7LUV - chains C and E of the 6 polymer chains in the assembly; structure by electron microscopy, 3.70 A resolution.

# Chain C
Protein: THO complex subunit 2
Organism: Saccharomyces cerevisiae
Reference sequence: P53552 (THO2_YEAST); the author numbering skips numbers that UniProt does not, so the offset changes along the chain: 1-913 = UniProt 1-913; 6941-6951 = UniProt 914-924; 6991-7012 = UniProt 925-946; 7028-7040 = UniProt 947-959; 7 more segments
Sequence (1262 residues; row label = number of the first residue in the row; note: 6192 numbers in that range are skipped by the numbering (no residue carries them; nothing is unmodelled there); numbers below 1 keep their minus sign (Gly-4 is residue -4); X marks 224 residues of unknown identity (built as UNK)):
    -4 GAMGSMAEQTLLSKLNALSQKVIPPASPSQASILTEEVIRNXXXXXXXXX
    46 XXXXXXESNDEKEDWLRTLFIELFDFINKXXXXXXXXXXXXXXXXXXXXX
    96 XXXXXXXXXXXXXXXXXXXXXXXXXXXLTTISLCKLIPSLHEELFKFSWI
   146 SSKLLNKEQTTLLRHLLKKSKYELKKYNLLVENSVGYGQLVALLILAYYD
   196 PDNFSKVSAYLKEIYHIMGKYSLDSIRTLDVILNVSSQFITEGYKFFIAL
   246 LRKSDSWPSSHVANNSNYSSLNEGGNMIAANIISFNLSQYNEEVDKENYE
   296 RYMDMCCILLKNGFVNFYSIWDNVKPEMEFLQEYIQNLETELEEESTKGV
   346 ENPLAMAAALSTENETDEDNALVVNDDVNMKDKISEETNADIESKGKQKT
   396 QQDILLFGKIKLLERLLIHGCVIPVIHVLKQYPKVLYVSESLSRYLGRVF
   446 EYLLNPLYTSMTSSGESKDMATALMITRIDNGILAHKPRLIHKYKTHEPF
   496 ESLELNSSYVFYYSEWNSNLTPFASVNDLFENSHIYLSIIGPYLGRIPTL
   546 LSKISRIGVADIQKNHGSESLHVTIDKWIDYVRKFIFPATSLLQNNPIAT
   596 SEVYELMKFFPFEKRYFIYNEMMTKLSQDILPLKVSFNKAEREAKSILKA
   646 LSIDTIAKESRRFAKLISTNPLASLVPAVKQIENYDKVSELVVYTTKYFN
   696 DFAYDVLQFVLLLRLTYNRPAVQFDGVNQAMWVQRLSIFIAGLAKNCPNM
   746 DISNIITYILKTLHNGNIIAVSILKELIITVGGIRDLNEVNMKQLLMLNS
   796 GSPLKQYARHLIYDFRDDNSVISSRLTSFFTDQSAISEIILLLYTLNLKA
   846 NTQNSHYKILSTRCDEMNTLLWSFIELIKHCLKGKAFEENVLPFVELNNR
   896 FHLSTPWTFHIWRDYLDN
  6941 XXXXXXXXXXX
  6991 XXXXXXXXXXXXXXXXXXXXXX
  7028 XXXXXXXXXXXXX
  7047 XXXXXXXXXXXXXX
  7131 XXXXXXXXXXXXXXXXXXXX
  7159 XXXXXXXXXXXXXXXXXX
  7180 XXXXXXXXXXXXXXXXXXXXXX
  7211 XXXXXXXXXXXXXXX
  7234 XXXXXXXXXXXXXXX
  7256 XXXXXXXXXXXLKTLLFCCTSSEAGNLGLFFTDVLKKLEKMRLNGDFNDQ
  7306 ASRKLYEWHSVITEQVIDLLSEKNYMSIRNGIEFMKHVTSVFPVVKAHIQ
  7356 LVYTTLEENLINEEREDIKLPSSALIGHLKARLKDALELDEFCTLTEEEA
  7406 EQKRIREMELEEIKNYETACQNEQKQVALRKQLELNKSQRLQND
Disordered / not traced: -4 to 36, 52-55, 74-82, 98-104, 119-123, 286-292, 341-397, 458-463, 715-726, 844-853, 890-899, 7267-7449
Construct notes: expression tag (-4 to 0); conflict UNK_37 (Trp in P53552), UNK_38 (Pro in P53552), UNK_39 (Glu in P53552), 221 further conflict positions vs the reference (P53552) not listed

# Chain E
Protein: Tex1
Organism: Saccharomyces bayanus
Sequence (385 residues; row label = number of the first residue in the row; note: 67 numbers in that range are skipped by the numbering (no residue carries them; nothing is unmodelled there); numbers below 1 keep their minus sign (UNK-71 is residue -71); X marks 72 residues of unknown identity (built as UNK)):
   -71 XXXXXXXXXXXXXXXXXXXXXXXXXXXXXXXXXXXXXXXXXXXXXXXXXX
   -21 XXXXXXXXXXXXXXXXXXXXXX
    68 SLKFHASGSSMAYSRMDGSLTVWFIKDASFDKSVKVYIPDCCGSDKLATD
   118 LSWNPTSLNQMAVVSNSSEISLLLINEITLTASKLRTLSLGSKTKVNSCL
   168 YDPLGNWLLAATKSEKIYLFNVKEDHRLVHSLNVNDISPNTNDVVYSIAW
   218 NNNGSHIFVGFKSGHLVILKLRDEMLEVSTKIKAHTSSITGIKIDPWGRY
   268 FVTGSSDGNCYIWSLKSLCCEKIIQDLDSAVVALDVCHLGKILGVCTEDE
   318 MVYFYDLNEAKLLESKSLANHKSDLVLKFYPDKSWYILSGKNDTLSNHFV
   368 KNEKNLITYWKDM
Disordered / not traced: -71 to -5, 93-100, 107-114, 144-148, 157-162, 336-341, 367-380

# Chain C / chain E interface
Residue-residue contacts - 44 pairs, chain C then chain E:
  Tyr453(C) - Ser284(E)  hydrogen bond (side chain-backbone)
  Tyr453(C) - Cys286(E)
  Met465(C) - Asn218(E)  hydrogen bond (backbone-side chain)
  Met465(C) - His223(E)
  Met465(C) - Leu282(E)
  Ala466(C) - Gly265(E)
  Ala466(C) - Leu282(E)  hydrophobic
  Thr467(C) - Asn219(E)  hydrogen bond (backbone-side chain)
  Thr467(C) - Asn220(E)  hydrogen bond
  Thr467(C) - Gly265(E)
  Ala468(C) - Pro263(E)
  Leu469(C) - Asn219(E)
  Leu469(C) - Pro263(E)  hydrogen bond (backbone-backbone)
  Thr472(C) - Ala73(E)
  Arg473(C) - Asp349(E)  salt bridge
  Ile474(C) - Ser74(E)
  Arg484(C) - Trp264(E)
  Ile486(C) - Trp264(E)  hydrophobic
  Leu498(C) - Arg266(E)
  Leu498(C) - Asn325(E)  hydrogen bond (backbone-side chain)
  Ser547(C) - Cys286(E)
  Arg551(C) - Ile249(E)
  Arg551(C) - Ser284(E)
  Arg551(C) - Leu285(E)  hydrogen bond (side chain-backbone)
  Arg551(C) - Cys286(E)  hydrogen bond
  Asn590(C) - Ile290(E)
  Asn590(C) - Gln292(E)
  Asn591(C) - Ile290(E)
  Pro592(C) - Tyr278(E)
  Ile593(C) - Tyr278(E)
  Ile593(C) - Trp280(E)  hydrophobic
  Ser596(C) - Lys250(E)
  Glu597(C) - Ile249(E)
  Glu600(C) - Lys250(E)
  Lys653(C) - Asp295(E)
  Arg656(C) - Ser273(E)  hydrogen bond (side chain-backbone)
  Arg656(C) - Asp274(E)
  Arg656(C) - Asp295(E)
  Arg657(C) - Asp295(E)
  Lys660(C) - Gly275(E)
  Lys660(C) - Asn276(E)
  Tyr693(C) - Ser254(E)
  Tyr693(C) - Asp274(E)
  Phe694(C) - Thr253(E)  hydrogen bond (backbone-side chain)
Also at the interface, not in a pair above, chain C (35 interface residues in all): Asp464, Leu479, Leu485, Leu500, Thr544, Lys548, Lys692, Asn695
Also at the interface, not in a pair above, chain E (41 interface residues in all): His72, Pro122, Leu125, Pro170, Ala251, Cys287, Asp293, Ser296, Ala297, His305, Glu315, Asp316
From the paper, about this interface:
  - interface residues, chain C: Asp464(C), Leu626(C)

# In short
Chain C and chain E form an interface of 35 and 41 residues respectively; the contacts include 10 hydrogen
bonds and 1 salt bridge. Polar contacts include Arg473(C)-Asp349(E), Tyr453(C)-Ser284(E) and
Met465(C)-Asn218(E). From the paper: interface residues Asp464(C) and Leu626(C).
Chain C is THO complex subunit 2 (Saccharomyces cerevisiae) and chain E is Tex1 (Saccharomyces bayanus); the
structure, Cryo-EM structure of the yeast THO-Sub2 complex, was determined by electron microscopy.
